Entry 3A2W (X-ray diffraction, 2.30 A resolution); this record covers chains A and C of the 10 polymer chains in the assembly.

== Chain A (and C) ==
Molecule: Probable peroxiredoxin
From: Aeropyrum pernix
Notes: EC 1.11.1.15; chain C of this document is another copy of the same molecule, construct and numbering; everything in this record applies to it too
Reference sequence: Q9Y9L0 (TDXH_AERPE); numbering as in UniProt (aligned over 2-250)
Amino-acid sequence (249 residues; each row starts with the number of its first residue):
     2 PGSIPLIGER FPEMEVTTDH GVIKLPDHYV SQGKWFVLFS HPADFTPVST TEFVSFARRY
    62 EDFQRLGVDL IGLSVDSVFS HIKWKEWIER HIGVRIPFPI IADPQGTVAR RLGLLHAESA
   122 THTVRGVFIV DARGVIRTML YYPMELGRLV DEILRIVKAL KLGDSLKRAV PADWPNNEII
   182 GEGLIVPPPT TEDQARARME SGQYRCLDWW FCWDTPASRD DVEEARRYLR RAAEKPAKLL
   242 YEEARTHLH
Unresolved in the structure: 246-250 (chain C: 245-250)
Differences from the reference sequence: engineered mutation Ser-50 (Cys in Q9Y9L0)
Disulfide bonds: Cys-207/Cys-213
Swiss-Prot annotation at these positions:
  - binding site (substrate): Arg-126
  - mutagenesis: Cys-207 (C207S: Reduces enzyme activity), Cys-213 (C213S: Abolishes enzyme activity)

== How chain A and chain C interact ==
Residue-residue contacts (17; chain A residue first):
  Pro-189(A) with Phe-80(C), hydrophobic
  Pro-190(A) with Phe-80(C)
  Thr-191(A) with Thr-19(C)
  Thr-192(A) with Asp-20(C); His-21(C); Gly-22(C); Ile-83(C)
  Glu-193(A) with Asp-20(C), hydrogen bond (backbone-backbone); His-21(C), salt bridge; Ile-83(C); Lys-86(C), salt bridge
  Arg-197(A) with Glu-87(C), salt bridge
  Asp-209(A) with Lys-84(C), salt bridge
  Trp-210(A) with Phe-80(C); Ile-83(C), hydrophobic; Lys-84(C); Glu-87(C), hydrogen bond
Other interface residues (no listed pair), chain A (9 interface residues in all): Trp-211
Other interface residues (no listed pair), chain C (11 interface residues in all): Val-79, Ile-97

== Summary ==
The interface between chain A and chain C involves 9 residues on one side and 11 on the other; the contacts
include 2 hydrogen bonds and 4 salt bridges. Polar pairs include Glu-193(A)/His-21(C), Glu-193(A)/Lys-86(C)
and Arg-197(A)/Glu-87(C).
Both chains are Probable peroxiredoxin (Aeropyrum pernix). Entry 3A2W (Peroxiredoxin (C50S) from Aeropytum
pernix K1 (peroxide-bound form)) was determined by X-ray diffraction, deposited together with 3A2V, 3A2X and
3A5W.
